PDB entry 2C9L | X-ray diffraction, 2.25 A resolution | chains B and Y of the 4 polymer chains in the assembly

== Chain B ==
Molecule: 18-nt DNA strand
Sequence (18 nucleotides; numbered 102 to 119; the number before each row is that of its first residue):
   102 ACTTCATGAG TCAGTGCT

== Chain Y ==
Protein: BZLF1 trans-activator protein
From: Human herpesvirus 4
Notes: fragment: dna-binding and dimerization domain, residues 175-236
UniProt: P03206 (BZLF1_EBV); residue numbers follow UniProt; this construct covers 175-236
Amino-acid sequence (63 residues; each row starts with the number of its first residue):
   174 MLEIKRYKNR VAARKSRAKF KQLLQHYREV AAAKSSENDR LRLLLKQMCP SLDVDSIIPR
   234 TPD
Sequence notes: engineered mutation Ala-186 (Ser in P03206), Ser-189 (Cys in P03206)
Swiss-Prot annotation at these positions:
  - region: Lys-178 to Gln-195 (Basic motif), Leu-196 to Asp-228 (Leucine-zipper), Ser-229 to Asp-236 (Accessory activation domain)
  - site: Arg-190 (Recognition of methylation)
  - mutagenesis: Lys-178 to Tyr-180 (No effect on homodimerization. Complete loss of interaction with host CEBPA), Tyr-180 (Y180E: Complete loss of lytic replication and expression of late gene expression. Reduced capacity to interact with viral DNA and oriLyt), Arg-183 (R183E: Reduced capacity to interact with viral DNA and oriLyt), Arg-187 (R187K: Complete loss of lytic replication and expression of late gene expression. Reduced capacity to interact with viral DNA and oriLyt), Lys-188 (K188A: Complete loss of lytic replication and expression of late gene expression. Reduced capacity to interact with viral DNA and oriLyt), Ala-204 (A204D: No effect on homodimerization. Weakened interaction with host CEBPA), Ala-205 to Ala-206 (No effect on homodimerization. No effect on the interaction with host CEBPA), Leu-214 (L214R: Complete loss of homodimerization; when associated with R-218), Leu-218 (L218R: Complete loss of homodimerization; when associated with R-214)

== Interface between chain B and chain Y ==
Residue-residue contacts (11):
  DC106(B) with Lys-181(Y), salt bridge to the phosphate
  DA107(B) with Asn-182(Y), base contact; Ala-185(Y), phosphate contact; Lys-188(Y), salt bridge to the phosphate
  DT108(B) with Asn-182(Y), hydrogen bond to the base; Ala-185(Y), base contact; Ala-186(Y), base contact; Ser-189(Y), hydrogen bond to the phosphate; Lys-192(Y), salt bridge to the phosphate; Phe-193(Y), phosphate contact
  DG109(B) with Phe-193(Y), phosphate contact

== In short ==
4 residues of chain B and 8 residues of chain Y are in contact, with 2 hydrogen bonds and 3 salt bridges.
Among the polar pairs are DT108(B)/Asn-182(Y), DT108(B)/Ser-189(Y) and DC106(B)/Lys-181(Y). UniProt lists 11
mutagenesis sites on chain Y.
Here chain B is an 18-nt DNA strand and chain Y is BZLF1 trans-activator protein (Human herpesvirus 4). Entry
2C9L (Structure of the Epstein-Barr virus ZEBRA protein) was determined by X-ray diffraction, deposited
together with 2C9N.
